3BEW - chains A and C of the 3 polymer chains in the assembly; structure by X-ray diffraction, 2.60 A resolution.

== Chain A ==
Name: Major histocompatibility complex class I glycoprotein haplotype B21
Source organism: Gallus gallus
Reference sequence: Q95601 (Q95601_CHICK); residues 1-270 here correspond to UniProt positions 22-291 (UniProt number = residue number + 21)
Sequence (271 residues; each row starts with the number of its first residue):
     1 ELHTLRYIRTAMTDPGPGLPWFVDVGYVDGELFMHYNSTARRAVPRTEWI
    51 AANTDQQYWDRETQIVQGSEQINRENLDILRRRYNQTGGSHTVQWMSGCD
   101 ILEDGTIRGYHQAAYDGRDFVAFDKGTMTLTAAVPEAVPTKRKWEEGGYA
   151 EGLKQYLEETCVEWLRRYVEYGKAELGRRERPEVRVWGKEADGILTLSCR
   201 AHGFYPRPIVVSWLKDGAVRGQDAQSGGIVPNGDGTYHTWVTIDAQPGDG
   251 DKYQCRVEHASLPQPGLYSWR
Disulfide bonds: C99-C161, C199-C255
Differences from the reference sequence: expression tag (271)
Reported in the primary citation:
  - conformationally variable residues (side-chain flip): R9

== Chain C ==
Name: 10-mer from Tubulin beta-6 chain
Reference sequence: P09207 (TBB6_CHICK); residues 1-10 here correspond to UniProt positions 324-333 (UniProt number = residue number + 323)
Sequence (10 residues; numbered 1 to 10; the number before each row is that of its first residue):
     1 REVDEQLLSV

== Chain A / chain C interface ==
Contacting residue pairs (42):
  Y7(A) with R1(C), hydrogen bond (side chain-backbone); E2(C)
  R9(A) with E2(C), salt bridge; V3(C)
  D24(A) with E2(C)
  Y58(A) with R1(C)
  R61(A) with R1(C)
  E62(A) with R1(C); E2(C), hydrogen bond (side chain-backbone)
  I65(A) with V3(C); E5(C)
  V66(A) with E2(C)
  G68(A) with E5(C)
  S69(A) with E5(C); L8(C)
  I72(A) with E5(C); Q6(C); L8(C); S9(C)
  N73(A) with L8(C)
  N76(A) with L8(C), hydrogen bond (side chain-backbone); S9(C); V10(C), hydrogen bond (side chain-backbone)
  L80(A) with V10(C), hydrophobic
  R83(A) with V10(C), hydrogen bond (side chain-backbone)
  W95(A) with L7(C); L8(C), hydrogen bond (side chain-backbone)
  H111(A) with L7(C), hydrogen bond (side chain-backbone); L8(C)
  T140(A) with S9(C); V10(C), hydrogen bond (side chain-backbone)
  K143(A) with V10(C), hydrogen bond (side chain-backbone)
  W144(A) with L7(C); S9(C)
  Y149(A) with Q6(C), hydrogen bond; L7(C); S9(C)
  Y156(A) with R1(C), hydrogen bond (side chain-backbone); E2(C); V3(C), hydrophobic
  W164(A) with R1(C)
  Y168(A) with R1(C), hydrogen bond (side chain-backbone)
Interface residues without a listed pair, chain A (30 interface residues in all): I79, S97, F120, G152, L153, T160
The authors on this interface:
  - pairs named by the authors: R9(A)-E2(C) (hydrogen bond), E2(C)-D24(A)
  - interface residues, chain C: L8(C)

== Overview ==
30 residues of chain A face 9 of chain C across their interface, with 12 hydrogen bonds and 1 salt bridge.
Polar contacts include R9(A)-E2(C), Y7(A)-R1(C) and E62(A)-E2(C). The paper describes a hydrogen bond between
R9(A) and E2(C); a contact between E2(C) and D24(A). The paper reports the interface residue L8(C);
conformational variability at R9(A).
Chain A is Major histocompatibility complex class I glycoprotein haplotype B21 (Gallus gallus) and chain C is
a 10-mer from Tubulin beta-6 chain; the structure, 10mer Crystal Structure of chicken MHC class I haplotype
B21, was determined by X-ray diffraction (same publication as 3BEV).
